7VZG - chains A and a of the 14 polymer chains in the assembly; structure by electron microscopy, 2.61 A resolution.

== Chain A (and a) ==
Molecule: PscA
From: Chloracidobacterium thermophilum
Notes: chain a of this document is another copy of the same molecule, construct and numbering; everything in this record applies to it too
Reference sequence: G2LDR8 (G2LDR8_CHLTF); residue numbers follow UniProt; this construct covers 8-865
Amino-acid sequence (858 residues; each row starts with the number of its first residue):
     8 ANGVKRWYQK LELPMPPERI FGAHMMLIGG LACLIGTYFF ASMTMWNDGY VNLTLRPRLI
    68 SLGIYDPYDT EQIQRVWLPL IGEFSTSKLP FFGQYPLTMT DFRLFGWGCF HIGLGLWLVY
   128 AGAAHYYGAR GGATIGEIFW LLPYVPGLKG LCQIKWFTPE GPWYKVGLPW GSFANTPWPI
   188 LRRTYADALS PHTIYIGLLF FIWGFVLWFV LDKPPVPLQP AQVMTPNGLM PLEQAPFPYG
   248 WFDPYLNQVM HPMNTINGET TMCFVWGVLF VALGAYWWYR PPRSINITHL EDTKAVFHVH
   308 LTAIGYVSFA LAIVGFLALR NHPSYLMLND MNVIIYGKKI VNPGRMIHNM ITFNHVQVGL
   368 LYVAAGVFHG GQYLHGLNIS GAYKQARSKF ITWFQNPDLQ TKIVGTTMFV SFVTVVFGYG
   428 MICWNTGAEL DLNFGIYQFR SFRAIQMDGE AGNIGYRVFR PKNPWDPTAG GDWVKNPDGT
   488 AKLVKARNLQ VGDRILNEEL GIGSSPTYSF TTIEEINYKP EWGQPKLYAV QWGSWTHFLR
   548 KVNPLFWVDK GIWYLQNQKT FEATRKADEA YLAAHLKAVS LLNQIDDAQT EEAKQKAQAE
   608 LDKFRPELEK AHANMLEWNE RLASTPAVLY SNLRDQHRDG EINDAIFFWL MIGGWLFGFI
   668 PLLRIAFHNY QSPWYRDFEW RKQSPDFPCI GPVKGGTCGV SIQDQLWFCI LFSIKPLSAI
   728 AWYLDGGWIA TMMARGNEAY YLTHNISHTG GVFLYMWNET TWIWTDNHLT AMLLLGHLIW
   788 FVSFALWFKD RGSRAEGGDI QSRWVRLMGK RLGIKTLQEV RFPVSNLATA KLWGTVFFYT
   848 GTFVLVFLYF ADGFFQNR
Unresolved in the structure: 8-11 (chain a: fully traced)
Metal / ion sites: bacteriochlorophyll a Mg near Glu-266 (its only coordinating residue here); 4Fe-4S cluster Fe: Cys-705 (shared with Cys-696(a), Cys-705(a) of chain a); Ca2+: Asp-732, Glu-766, Tyr-856, Asp-859, Gly-860; Zn ion near His-784 (its only coordinating residue here)
Small-molecule neighbours:
  - 2GO ([methyl 9-acetyl-14-ethyl-20-hydroxy-4,8,13,18-tetramethyl-3-{3-oxo-3-[(3,7,11,15-tetramethylhexadec-2-en-1-yl)oxy]propyl}-3,4,20,21-tetradehydrophorbine-21-carboxylatato(2-)-kappa~4~N~23~,N~24~,N~25~,N~26~]zinc), molecule 1: Val-422, Tyr-426, Ile-429, Leu-657, Gly-661, Phe-664, Ile-721, Lys-722, Pro-723, Ser-725, Ala-726, Trp-729, Ile-736, Val-759, Met-763, Trp-764, Thr-767, Ile-770, Leu-780, His-784, Trp-787, Phe-845, Thr-849, Leu-852, Val-853, Tyr-856
  - 2GO, molecule 2: Phe-760, Met-763, Trp-764
  - 84Q ([(2S)-2-[2-azanylethoxy(oxidanyl)phosphoryl]oxy-2-(13-methyltetradecanoyloxy)ethyl] 13-methyltetradecanoate): His-258, Met-260, Asn-261, Met-269, Trp-273, Ala-317, Leu-318, Val-321, Gly-322, Ala-325, Leu-326, Ile-358, His-362, Ala-634, Asp-642
  - 85I ([(2R)-2-[2-(methylamino)ethoxy-oxidanyl-phosphoryl]oxy-2-(13-methyltetradecanoyloxy)ethyl] 13-methyltetradecanoate), molecule 1: Lys-12, Trp-14, Val-789, Pro-830, Val-831, Ser-832, Asn-833, Thr-836, Trp-840, Phe-844
  - 85I, molecule 2: Tyr-313, Phe-316, Ile-320, Phe-323, Leu-324, Arg-327, Arg-352, Thr-359, Val-363, Leu-552, Leu-636, Tyr-637, Ser-638, Arg-645, Phe-655, Met-658, Ile-659, Trp-662, Leu-663, Phe-666, Ile-727, Tyr-730, Leu-731, Gly-733, Phe-861, Gln-863
  - 85I, molecule 3: Gly-412, Met-415, Phe-416, Phe-419
  - 85I, molecule 4: Val-789, Ala-792, Leu-793, Arg-801, Gln-808, Trp-811, Phe-829, Pro-830, Val-831, Ser-832, Trp-840, Phe-844
  - 85N ([(2S)-2-[[(1R)-1,2-bis(13-methyltetradecanoyloxy)ethoxy]methyl]-3-oxidanyl-3-oxidanylidene-propyl]-trimethyl-azanium), molecule 1: Trp-431, Phe-441, Ile-443, Tyr-444, Phe-446, Gly-540
  - 85N, molecule 2: Trp-811, Val-812, Met-815, Thr-823, Leu-824, Glu-826, Val-827, Arg-828, Phe-829
  - bacteriochlorophyll a (BCL), molecule 1: Leu-18, Leu-20, Met-22, Arg-26, Ile-27, Ala-30, His-31, Met-33, Leu-34, Gly-37, Cys-40, Leu-41, Thr-44, Val-126, Tyr-133, Thr-300, Val-303, Phe-304, His-307, Leu-308, Ile-311
  - bacteriochlorophyll a (BCL), molecule 2: Pro-24, Ile-27, Phe-28, His-31, Met-32, Ile-35, Leu-121, Leu-125, Phe-180, Ile-187, Leu-188, Arg-189, Arg-190, Thr-191, Tyr-192, Ala-195, Pro-198, His-199, Tyr-202, Ile-203, Leu-205, Leu-206, Ile-209
  - bacteriochlorophyll a (BCL), molecule 3: Phe-28, Met-32, Trp-124, Leu-125, Tyr-127, Ala-128, Ala-131, His-132, Val-173, Gly-174, Leu-175, Pro-176, Phe-180, Thr-183, Trp-185, Tyr-202
  - bacteriochlorophyll a (BCL), molecule 4: Leu-38, Leu-41, Ile-42, Tyr-45, Thr-61, Leu-62, Ile-311, Ser-315, Leu-318, Ile-358, Asn-361, His-362, Val-365, Tyr-369
  - bacteriochlorophyll a (BCL), molecule 5: Tyr-45, Tyr-57, Val-58, Thr-61, Leu-62, Met-357, Ile-358, Phe-360, Asn-361, Gln-364, Leu-368, Val-843, Tyr-846, Thr-847, Phe-850, Val-851, Val-853, Phe-854, Phe-857
  - bacteriochlorophyll a (BCL), molecule 6: Pro-64, Arg-65, Ser-68, Phe-207, Met-260, Asn-261, Thr-262, Ile-263, Gly-265, Glu-266, Met-269, Cys-270, Trp-273, Phe-277, Leu-318, Ala-325, Leu-326, His-329, Ser-331, Tyr-332
  - bacteriochlorophyll a (BCL), molecule 7: Tyr-192, Ala-193, Ala-195, Leu-196, His-199, Thr-200, Ile-203, Leu-206, Ile-209, Trp-210, Pro-289, Ile-294, Leu-297, Glu-298, Val-303, Val-306, His-307, Ala-310, Ile-311
  - bacteriochlorophyll a (BCL), molecule 8: His-296, Leu-297, Ala-302, His-305, Val-306, Thr-309, Ala-310, Tyr-313, Phe-316, Ala-317, Val-370, Val-374, Gly-377, Gly-378, Tyr-380, Leu-381, Phe-397, Ile-398, Phe-401, Leu-669, Leu-670, Ala-673, Phe-674
  - chlorophyll a (CLA), molecule 1: Tyr-15, Gln-16, Lys-17, Leu-18, Glu-19, Leu-20, Phe-304, Leu-308, Leu-368, Tyr-369, Ala-372, Phe-375, His-376, Gln-379, Gln-710, Leu-713, Trp-714, Ile-717
  - chlorophyll a (CLA), molecule 2: Ile-35, Leu-38, Ala-39, Ile-42, Phe-46, Leu-62, Arg-65, Leu-66, Leu-69, Ile-71, Trp-114, Phe-117, His-118, Leu-121, Leu-125, Ile-203, Leu-206, Phe-207, Trp-210, Val-213, Phe-277, Ile-311, Val-314, Leu-318
  - chlorophyll a (CLA), molecule 3: Gly-56, Tyr-57, Val-58, Ile-342, Tyr-343, His-775, Ala-778, Met-779, Leu-782, Val-851, Phe-854
  - chlorophyll a (CLA), molecule 4: Met-415, Ser-418, Phe-419, Val-422, Val-423, Tyr-426, Phe-664, Ile-667, Arg-671, Phe-715, Leu-718, Phe-719
  - chlorophyll a (CLA), molecule 5: Val-422, Val-423, Tyr-426, Gly-427, Cys-430, Thr-433, Gly-434, Leu-439, Phe-441, Phe-664, Leu-718, Phe-719, Lys-722, Met-739, Val-759, Phe-760, Met-763, Trp-787, Phe-845
  - chlorophyll a (CLA), molecule 6: Leu-439, Asn-440, Phe-441
  - chlorophyll a (CLA), molecule 7: Leu-781, Leu-782, His-784, Leu-785, Trp-787, Phe-788, Phe-791
  - chlorophyll a (CLA), molecule 8: Leu-785, Phe-788, Val-789, Phe-791, Ala-792, Phe-795, Asp-797, Ser-800, Arg-801, Gly-804, Gly-805, Gln-808
  - lycopene (LYC): His-31, Leu-34, Ile-35, Leu-38, Leu-41, Tyr-45, Val-58, Tyr-192, His-199, His-307
  - 4Fe-4S cluster (SF4): Pro-695, Cys-696, Gly-698, Pro-699, Thr-704, Cys-705, Lys-796, Leu-834
What the authors report for this chain:
  - 2GO coordination: His-784
  - binding site for 85I: Arg-801
  - Ca2+ coordination: Asp-732, Tyr-856, Asp-859, Gly-860
  - binding site for 2GO: His-784

== Interface between chain A and chain a ==
Residue-residue contacts (138):
  Tyr-343(A) with Pro-513(a), hydrophobic; Thr-514(a)
  Gly-344(A) with Pro-513(a)
  Lys-409(A) with Leu-814(a)
  Val-411(A) with Ile-807(a), hydrophobic
  Gly-412(A) with Trp-811(a)
  Thr-413(A) with Trp-811(a)
  Met-415(A) with Gln-808(a)
  Phe-416(A) with Trp-811(a), hydrophobic
  Leu-437(A) with Asn-774(a), hydrogen bond (backbone-side chain); Thr-777(a)
  Leu-439(A) with Asn-774(a); Ala-778(a), hydrophobic
  Ser-511(A) with Asn-774(a), hydrogen bond (backbone-side chain)
  Pro-513(A) with Tyr-343(a)
  Thr-514(A) with Tyr-343(a)
  Arg-671(A) with Ser-800(a), hydrogen bond (side chain-backbone); Glu-803(a), salt bridge; Gly-804(a)
  His-675(A) with Ile-807(a)
  Ser-679(A) with Glu-803(a), hydrogen bond
  Pro-680(A) with Asp-806(a); Arg-810(a)
  Trp-681(A) with Ala-802(a), hydrophobic; Glu-803(a); Asp-806(a), hydrogen bond (backbone-side chain)
  Asp-684(A) with Arg-810(a), salt bridge
  Lys-689(A) with Glu-803(a), salt bridge
  Cys-696(A) with Pro-699(a)
  Ile-697(A) with Pro-699(a)
  Gly-698(A) with Gly-698(a); Pro-699(a)
  Pro-699(A) with Cys-696(a), hydrophobic; Gly-698(a)
  Lys-701(A) with Arg-798(a), hydrogen bond (backbone-side chain)
  Gly-702(A) with Arg-798(a); Asn-833(a); Leu-834(a), hydrogen bond (backbone-backbone)
  Gly-703(A) with Arg-798(a), hydrogen bond (backbone-side chain); Gly-799(a); Leu-834(a)
  Thr-704(A) with Gly-799(a)
  Cys-705(A) with Lys-796(a); Asp-797(a); Arg-798(a); Gly-799(a), hydrogen bond (backbone-backbone); Ser-800(a), hydrogen bond (backbone-backbone); Leu-834(a), hydrophobic
  Gly-706(A) with Ser-800(a)
  Val-707(A) with Gly-799(a); Ser-800(a); Glu-803(a)
  Gln-712(A) with Ser-800(a), hydrogen bond
  Phe-715(A) with Asp-797(a); Ser-800(a)
  Met-740(A) with Trp-771(a), hydrophobic; Thr-777(a); Leu-781(a), hydrophobic
  Arg-742(A) with Trp-771(a), hydrogen bond (side chain-backbone)
  Phe-760(A) with Leu-780(a), hydrophobic; Leu-781(a), hydrophobic; His-784(a)
  Leu-761(A) with Trp-771(a)
  Trp-764(A) with Trp-764(a), hydrogen bond (backbone-side chain); Thr-768(a); Trp-771(a)
  Thr-768(A) with Trp-764(a)
  Trp-771(A) with Met-740(a), hydrophobic; Arg-742(a), hydrogen bond (backbone-side chain); Leu-761(a); Trp-764(a)
  Asn-774(A) with Leu-437(a), hydrogen bond (side chain-backbone); Leu-439(a); Ser-511(a), hydrogen bond (side chain-backbone)
  Thr-777(A) with Leu-437(a); Met-740(a)
  Ala-778(A) with Leu-439(a), hydrophobic
  Leu-780(A) with Phe-760(a), hydrophobic
  Leu-781(A) with Thr-433(a); Phe-760(a), hydrophobic
  His-784(A) with Phe-760(a)
  Phe-791(A) with Phe-791(a), hydrophobic
  Leu-793(A) with Lys-796(a), hydrogen bond (backbone-side chain)
  Trp-794(A) with Phe-795(a); Lys-796(a), hydrogen bond (backbone-backbone)
  Phe-795(A) with Trp-794(a); Lys-796(a)
  Lys-796(A) with Cys-705(a); Leu-793(a), hydrogen bond (side chain-backbone); Trp-794(a), hydrogen bond (backbone-backbone); Phe-795(a); Lys-796(a); Leu-834(a); Lys-838(a)
  Asp-797(A) with Cys-705(a), hydrogen bond (backbone-backbone); Phe-715(a)
  Arg-798(A) with Lys-701(a), hydrogen bond (side chain-backbone); Gly-702(a), hydrogen bond (side chain-backbone); Gly-703(a), hydrogen bond (side chain-backbone); Cys-705(a), hydrogen bond (backbone-backbone)
  Gly-799(A) with Trp-681(a); Gly-703(a); Thr-704(a); Cys-705(a), hydrogen bond (backbone-backbone); Val-707(a)
  Ser-800(A) with Arg-671(a), hydrogen bond (backbone-side chain); Cys-705(a); Gly-706(a), hydrogen bond (side chain-backbone); Val-707(a); Gln-712(a), hydrogen bond; Phe-715(a)
  Ala-802(A) with Trp-681(a), hydrophobic
  Glu-803(A) with Arg-671(a), salt bridge; Ser-679(a), hydrogen bond; Trp-681(a); Tyr-682(a); Lys-689(a), salt bridge; Val-707(a)
  Gly-804(A) with Arg-671(a)
  Asp-806(A) with Pro-680(a); Trp-681(a), hydrogen bond (side chain-backbone)
  Ile-807(A) with Val-411(a), hydrophobic; Met-415(a), hydrophobic; His-675(a)
  Gln-808(A) with Met-415(a)
  Arg-810(A) with Pro-680(a); Asp-684(a), salt bridge
  Trp-811(A) with Gly-412(a); Thr-413(a); Phe-416(a), hydrophobic
  Leu-814(A) with Lys-409(a)
  Asn-833(A) with Gly-702(a)
  Leu-834(A) with Gly-702(a), hydrogen bond (backbone-backbone); Gly-703(a); Cys-705(a), hydrophobic; Lys-796(a)
  Ala-837(A) with Lys-796(a)
  Lys-838(A) with Lys-796(a), hydrogen bond (side chain-backbone)
Other interface residues (no listed pair), chain A (78 interface residues in all): Thr-408, Tyr-426, Thr-433, Asp-438, Leu-718, Met-739, Thr-767, Leu-785, Trp-787, Phe-845
Other interface residues (no listed pair), chain a (77 interface residues in all): Gly-344, Thr-408, Tyr-426, Ile-697, Leu-718, Met-739, Leu-785, Trp-787, Ala-837, Phe-845

== Overview ==
Chain A and chain a form an interface of 78 and 77 residues respectively; the contacts include 33 hydrogen
bonds and 6 salt bridges. Polar pairs include Arg-671(A)/Glu-803(a), Asp-684(A)/Arg-810(a) and
Lys-689(A)/Glu-803(a). The paper reports a binding site for 85I at Arg-801(A); a binding site for 2GO at
His-784(A).
Both chains are PscA (Chloracidobacterium thermophilum). Entry 7VZG (Structure of the Acidobacteria
homodimeric reaction center bound with cytochrome c (the larger form)) was determined by electron microscopy,
deposited together with 7VZR.
